PDB entry 8UKT | X-ray diffraction, 3.60 A resolution | chains C and K of the 13 polymer chains in the assembly

Chain C:
Molecule: DNA-directed RNA polymerase II subunit RPB3
Organism: Saccharomyces cerevisiae S288C
UniProtKB: P16370 (RPB3_YEAST); numbering as in UniProt (aligned over 1-318)
Sequence (318 residues; row label = number of the first residue in the row):
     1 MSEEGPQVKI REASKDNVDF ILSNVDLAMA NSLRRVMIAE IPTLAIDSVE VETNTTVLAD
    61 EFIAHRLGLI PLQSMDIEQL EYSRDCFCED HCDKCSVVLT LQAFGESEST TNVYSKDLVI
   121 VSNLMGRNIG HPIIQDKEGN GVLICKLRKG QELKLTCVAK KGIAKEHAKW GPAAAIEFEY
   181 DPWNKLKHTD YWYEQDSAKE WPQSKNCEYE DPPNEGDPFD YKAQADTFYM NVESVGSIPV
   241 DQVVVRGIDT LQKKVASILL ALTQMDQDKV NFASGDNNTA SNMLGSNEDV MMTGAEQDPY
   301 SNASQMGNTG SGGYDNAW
Disordered / not traced: 1, 269-318
Bound ions: Zn2+: Cys86, Cys88, Cys92

Chain K:
Molecule: DNA-directed RNA polymerase II subunit RPB11
Organism: Saccharomyces cerevisiae S288C
UniProtKB: P38902 (RPB11_YEAST); numbering as in UniProt (aligned over 1-120)
Sequence (120 residues; each row starts with the number of its first residue):
     1 MNAPDRFELF LLGEGESKLK IDPDTKAPNA VVITFEKEDH TLGNLIRAEL LNDRKVLFAA
    61 YKVEHPFFAR FKLRIQTTEG YDPKDALKNA CNSIINKLGA LKTNFETEWN LQTLAADDAF
Disordered / not traced: 115-120

How chain C and chain K interact:
Pairs across the interface (74; chain C residue first):
  Ser2(C) with Asn104(K), hydrogen bond
  Glu3(C) with Thr103(K); Asn104(K)
  Glu4(C) with Ala100(K)
  Pro6(C) with Lys97(K); Leu101(K), hydrophobic; Asn104(K), hydrogen bond (backbone-side chain)
  Gln7(C) with Asn104(K)
  Val8(C) with Leu101(K), hydrophobic; Glu108(K)
  Ile10(C) with Phe105(K), hydrophobic; Glu108(K), hydrogen bond (backbone-side chain); Trp109(K); Gln112(K)
  Ala13(C) with Gln112(K); Leu114(K)
  Leu22(C) with Leu101(K), hydrophobic
  Val25(C) with Leu101(K), hydrophobic
  Asp26(C) with Glu49(K); Lys97(K), salt bridge
  Ala28(C) with Asn44(K)
  Met29(C) with Leu45(K), hydrophobic; Lys97(K)
  Ser32(C) with Thr41(K), hydrogen bond (side chain-backbone); Leu45(K)
  Arg35(C) with Asp39(K), salt bridge; His40(K); Thr41(K), hydrogen bond
  Val36(C) with Thr41(K)
  Arg84(C) with Phe10(K); Leu11(K)
  Ile163(C) with Phe10(K), hydrophobic
  Ala164(C) with Arg6(K)
  Lys165(C) with Arg6(K), hydrogen bond (backbone-side chain); Leu9(K); Phe10(K)
  Glu166(C) with Arg6(K), hydrogen bond (backbone-side chain); Phe7(K); Phe10(K)
  His167(C) with Arg6(K)
  Asp241(C) with Phe105(K); Trp109(K), hydrogen bond
  Val244(C) with Phe105(K), hydrophobic
  Val245(C) with Lys102(K), hydrogen bond (backbone-side chain); Phe105(K), hydrophobic
  Ile248(C) with Leu98(K); Leu101(K), hydrophobic; Lys102(K)
  Asp249(C) with Lys102(K), salt bridge
  Leu251(C) with Leu45(K), hydrophobic; Leu98(K), hydrophobic
  Gln252(C) with Ile95(K); Leu98(K); Gly99(K), hydrogen bond (side chain-backbone); Lys102(K)
  Lys254(C) with Glu38(K), salt bridge; Leu42(K)
  Val255(C) with Leu42(K), hydrophobic; Cys91(K); Ile95(K), hydrophobic
  Ile258(C) with Lys18(K); Leu19(K); Phe35(K), hydrophobic; Leu42(K), hydrophobic
  Leu259(C) with Lys88(K); Cys91(K), hydrophobic; Asn92(K)
  Ala261(C) with Leu19(K), hydrophobic
  Leu262(C) with Leu19(K), hydrophobic; Ile21(K), hydrophobic; Leu87(K), hydrophobic; Lys88(K)
  Thr263(C) with Lys88(K)
  Asp266(C) with Lys88(K), salt bridge
Other interface residues (no listed pair), chain C (44 interface residues in all): Lys9, Val18, Asn31, Ala168, Val240, Ala256, Met265
Other interface residues (no listed pair), chain K (40 interface residues in all): Ala48, Asn52, Lys84, Ile94, Glu106

Summary:
The interface between chain C and chain K involves 44 residues on one side and 40 on the other; the contacts
include 10 hydrogen bonds and 5 salt bridges. Polar contacts include Asp26(C)-Lys97(K), Arg35(C)-Asp39(K) and
Asp249(C)-Lys102(K). Cys86(C), Cys88(C) and Cys92(C) form the Zn2+ site.
Chain C is DNA-directed RNA polymerase II subunit RPB3 and chain K is DNA-directed RNA polymerase II subunit
RPB11, both from Saccharomyces cerevisiae S288C; the structure, RNA polymerase II elongation complex with
Fapy-dG lesion with AMP added, was determined by X-ray diffraction together with 8UKQ, 8UKR, 8UKS and 8UKU
from the same study.
